Entry 7AVF (X-ray diffraction, 1.00 A resolution); this record covers chain A.

Chain A:
Molecule: Lysozyme
Source organism: Gallus gallus
Notes: EC 3.2.1.17
UniProtKB: P00698 (LYSC_CHICK); residues 1-129 here correspond to UniProt positions 19-147 (UniProt number = residue number + 18)
Sequence (129 residues; numbered 1 to 129; the number before each row is that of its first residue):
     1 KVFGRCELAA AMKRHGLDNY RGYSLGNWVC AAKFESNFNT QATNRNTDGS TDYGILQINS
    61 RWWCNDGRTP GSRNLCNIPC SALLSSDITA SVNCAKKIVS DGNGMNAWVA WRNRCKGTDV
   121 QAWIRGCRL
Disulfide bonds: Cys6-Cys127, Cys30-Cys115, Cys64-Cys80, Cys76-Cys94
Curated features (UniProtKB/Swiss-Prot):
  - active site: Glu35, Asp52
  - binding site (substrate): Asp101
From the paper describing this entry:
  - binding site for nitrate ion: His15, Ile88
  - contacts within the chain: Lys1-Thr40 (hydrogen bond), Lys1-Ser86 (water-mediated contact), His15-Asn93 (water-mediated contact), His15-Asp87 (water-mediated contact), Lys13-Gly16 (backbone contact), Ser81-Leu84, Asp119-Arg125 (hydrogen bond), Gln121-Arg125 (hydrogen bond)
  - conformationally variable residues: Asn103

Summary:
From UniProt: active-site residues Glu35 and Asp52 and substrate-binding residue Asp101. The paper reports a
binding site for nitrate ion at His15 and Ile88; conformational variability at Asn103.
Chain A is Lysozyme (Gallus gallus); the structure, Triclinic hydrogenated hen egg-white lysozyme at 100 K
(control), was determined by X-ray diffraction together with 7AVE and 7AVG from the same study.
